Entry 4I4T (X-ray diffraction, 1.80 A resolution); this record covers chains C and D of the 6 polymer chains in the assembly.

== Chain C ==
Name: Tubulin alpha-1B chain
Source organism: Bos taurus
UniProt: P81947 (TBA1B_BOVIN); numbering as in UniProt (aligned over 1-450)
Chain sequence (450 residues; row label = number of the first residue in the row):
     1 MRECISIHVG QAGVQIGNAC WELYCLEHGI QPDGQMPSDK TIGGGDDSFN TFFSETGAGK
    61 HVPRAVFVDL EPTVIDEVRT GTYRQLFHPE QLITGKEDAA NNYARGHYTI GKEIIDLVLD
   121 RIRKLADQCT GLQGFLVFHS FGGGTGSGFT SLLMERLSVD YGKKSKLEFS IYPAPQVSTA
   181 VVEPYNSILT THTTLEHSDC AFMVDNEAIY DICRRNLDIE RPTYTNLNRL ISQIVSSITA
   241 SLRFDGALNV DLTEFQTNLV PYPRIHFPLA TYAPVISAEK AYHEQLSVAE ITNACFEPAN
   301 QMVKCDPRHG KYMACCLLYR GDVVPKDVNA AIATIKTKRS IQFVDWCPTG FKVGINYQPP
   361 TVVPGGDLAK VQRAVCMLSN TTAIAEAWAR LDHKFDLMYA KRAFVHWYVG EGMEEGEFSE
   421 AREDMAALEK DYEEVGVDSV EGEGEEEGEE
Disordered / not traced: 441-450
Metal / ion sites: Ca2+: Asp39, Thr41, Gly44, Glu55
Small-molecule neighbours:
  - GTP (guanosine-5'-triphosphate): Gly10, Gln11, Ala12, Gln15, Ile16, Asp69, Asp98, Ala99, Ala100, Asn101, Ser140, Gly142, Gly143, Gly144, Thr145, Gly146, Ile171, Pro173, Val177, Ser178, Thr179, Glu183, Asn206, Tyr224, Leu227, Asn228, Ile231
  - tyrosine (TYR): Tyr262, Arg264, Ile265, Asp431, Glu434, Val435

== Chain D ==
Name: Tubulin beta-2B chain
Source organism: Bos taurus
UniProt: Q6B856 (TBB2B_BOVIN); the author numbering skips numbers that UniProt does not, so the offset changes along the chain: 1-42 = UniProt 1-42; 45-360 = UniProt 43-358; 369-455 = UniProt 359-445
Chain sequence (445 residues; numbered 1 to 455; 10 numbers in that range are skipped by the numbering (no residue carries them; nothing is unmodelled there); the number before each row is that of its first residue):
     1 MREIVHIQAG QCGNQIGAKF WEVISDEHGI DPTGSYHGDS DL
    45 QLERINVYYN EATGNKYVPR AILVDLEPGT MDSVRSGPFG QIFRPDNFVF GQSGAGNNWA
   105 KGHYTEGAEL VDSVLDVVRK ESESCDCLQG FQLTHSLGGG TGSGMGTLLI SKIREEYPDR
   165 IMNTFSVMPS PKVSDTVVEP YNATLSVHQL VENTDETYCI DNEALYDICF RTLKLTTPTY
   225 GDLNHLVSAT MSGVTTCLRF PGQLNADLRK LAVNMVPFPR LHFFMPGFAP LTSRGSQQYR
   285 ALTVPELTQQ MFDSKNMMAA CDPRHGRYLT VAAIFRGRMS MKEVDEQMLN VQNKNSSYFV
   345 EWIPNNVKTA VCDIPP
   369 RGLKMSATFI GNSTAIQELF KRISEQFTAM FRRKAFLHWY TGEGMDEMEF TEAESNMNDL
   429 VSEYQQYQDA TADEQGEFEE EEGEDEA
Disordered / not traced: 442-455
UniProt features mapped onto this chain:
  - motif: Met1 to Ile4 (MREI motif)
  - binding site (GTP): Gln11, Glu71, Ser140, Gly144, Thr145, Gly146, Asn206, Asn228
  - binding site (Mg(2+)): Glu71
  - modified residue: Ser40 (Phosphoserine), Thr57 (Phosphothreonine), Lys60 (N6-acetyllysine), Ser174 (Phosphoserine), Thr287 (Phosphothreonine), Thr292 (Phosphothreonine), Arg320 (Omega-N-methylarginine), Glu448 (5-glutamyl polyglutamate)
  - cross-link (Glycyl lysine isopeptide (Lys-Gly)): Lys60 (interchain with G-Cter in ubiquitin), Lys326 (interchain with G-Cter in ubiquitin)
Covalently attached groups: (-)-ZAMPANOLIDE (Bound form) (ZPN) linked to His229
Metal / ion sites: Mg2+: Gln11 (together with GDP)
Small-molecule neighbours:
  - GDP (guanosine-5'-diphosphate): Gly10, Gln11, Cys12, Gln15, Ile16, Asn101, Ser140, Gly142, Gly143, Gly144, Thr145, Gly146, Val171, Pro173, Val177, Asp179, Glu183, Asn206, Leu209, Tyr224, Leu227, Asn228
  - (-)-ZAMPANOLIDE (Bound form) (ZPN; (2Z,4E)-N-[(S)-[(1S,2E,5S,8E,10Z,17S)-3,11-dimethyl-19-methylidene-7,13-dioxo-6,21-dioxabicyclo[15.3.1]henicosa-2,8,10-trien-5-yl](hydroxy)methyl]hexa-2,4-dienamide): Val23, Leu217, Leu230, Ala233, Phe272, Pro274, Leu275, Thr276, Arg278, Gln281, Arg284, Ala285, Leu286, Glu290, Gln294, Pro360, Arg369, Leu371
Reported in the primary citation:
  - binding site for (-)-ZAMPANOLIDE (Bound form): Thr276

== How chain C and chain D interact ==
Residue-residue contacts (59; chain C residue first):
  Gln11(C) - Gln247(D)  hydrogen bond
  Glu71(C) - Met1(D)
  Lys96(C) - Met1(D)  hydrogen bond (backbone-backbone)
  Lys96(C) - Asp130(D)  salt bridge
  Glu97(C) - Met1(D)
  Glu97(C) - Cys131(D)
  Glu97(C) - Arg164(D)  salt bridge
  Asp98(C) - Met1(D)  hydrogen bond (backbone-side chain)
  Asp98(C) - Lys254(D)  salt bridge
  Ala100(C) - Arg253(D)
  Ala100(C) - Lys254(D)
  Ala100(C) - Val257(D)
  Asn101(C) - Lys254(D)
  Arg105(C) - Arg253(D)
  Pro175(C) - Asn349(D)
  Ser178(C) - Lys352(D)  hydrogen bond
  Thr179(C) - Gln247(D)
  Thr179(C) - Leu248(D)
  Thr179(C) - Asn258(D)  hydrogen bond (backbone-side chain)
  Ala180(C) - Asn258(D)
  Ala180(C) - Lys352(D)
  Val181(C) - Asn258(D)  hydrogen bond (backbone-side chain)
  Val181(C) - Ile347(D)  hydrophobic
  Val181(C) - Pro348(D)
  Val181(C) - Asn349(D)
  Val181(C) - Lys352(D)
  Tyr210(C) - Asp329(D)
  Glu220(C) - Lys326(D)
  Arg221(C) - Met325(D)
  Arg221(C) - Asp329(D)  salt bridge
  Tyr224(C) - Gln247(D)
  Lys394(C) - Pro348(D)
  Lys394(C) - Asn349(D)  hydrogen bond
  Leu397(C) - Glu345(D)
  Leu397(C) - Trp346(D)
  Leu397(C) - Pro348(D)  hydrophobic
  Leu397(C) - Ala440(D)  hydrophobic
  Met398(C) - Trp346(D)  hydrogen bond (backbone-backbone)
  Met398(C) - Pro348(D)
  Lys401(C) - Phe262(D)
  Lys401(C) - Trp346(D)
  Lys401(C) - Ala438(D)
  Lys401(C) - Thr439(D)  hydrogen bond (side chain-backbone)
  Arg402(C) - Phe262(D)
  Ala403(C) - Pro261(D)
  Ala403(C) - Phe262(D)  hydrophobic
  Phe404(C) - Val257(D)
  Phe404(C) - Asn258(D)
  Phe404(C) - Val260(D)
  Phe404(C) - Pro261(D)  hydrogen bond (backbone-backbone)
  Phe404(C) - Thr314(D)
  Phe404(C) - Ile347(D)  hydrophobic
  His406(C) - Val260(D)  hydrogen bond (side chain-backbone)
  His406(C) - Pro261(D)
  His406(C) - Phe262(D)
  His406(C) - Pro263(D)
  Trp407(C) - Ala256(D)
  Trp407(C) - Val257(D)
  Trp407(C) - Val260(D)  hydrogen bond (side chain-backbone)
Interface residues without a listed pair, chain C (28 interface residues in all): Val182, Glu411
Interface residues without a listed pair, chain D (30 interface residues in all): Asp251, Asn350

== Overview ==
28 residues of chain C face 30 of chain D across their interface, with 12 hydrogen bonds and 4 salt bridges.
Among the polar pairs are Lys96(C)-Asp130(D), Glu97(C)-Arg164(D) and Asp98(C)-Lys254(D). Bound to chain C:
tyrosine and GTP. Ligands of chain D: GDP. The paper reports a binding site for (-)-ZAMPANOLIDE (Bound form)
at Thr276(D).
Here chain C is Tubulin alpha-1B chain and chain D is Tubulin beta-2B chain, both from Bos taurus. Entry 4I4T
(Crystal structure of tubulin-RB3-TTL-Zampanolide complex) was determined by X-ray diffraction together with
4I50 and 4I55 from the same study.
